PDB entry 6WWK | electron microscopy, 3.00 A resolution | chains E and N of the 6 polymer chains in the assembly

[Chain E]
Protein: Tubulin alpha-1B chain
Organism: Sus scrofa
UniProtKB: Q2XVP4 (TBA1B_PIG); residue numbers follow UniProt; this construct covers 1-451
Amino-acid sequence (451 residues; numbered 1 to 451; the number before each row is that of its first residue):
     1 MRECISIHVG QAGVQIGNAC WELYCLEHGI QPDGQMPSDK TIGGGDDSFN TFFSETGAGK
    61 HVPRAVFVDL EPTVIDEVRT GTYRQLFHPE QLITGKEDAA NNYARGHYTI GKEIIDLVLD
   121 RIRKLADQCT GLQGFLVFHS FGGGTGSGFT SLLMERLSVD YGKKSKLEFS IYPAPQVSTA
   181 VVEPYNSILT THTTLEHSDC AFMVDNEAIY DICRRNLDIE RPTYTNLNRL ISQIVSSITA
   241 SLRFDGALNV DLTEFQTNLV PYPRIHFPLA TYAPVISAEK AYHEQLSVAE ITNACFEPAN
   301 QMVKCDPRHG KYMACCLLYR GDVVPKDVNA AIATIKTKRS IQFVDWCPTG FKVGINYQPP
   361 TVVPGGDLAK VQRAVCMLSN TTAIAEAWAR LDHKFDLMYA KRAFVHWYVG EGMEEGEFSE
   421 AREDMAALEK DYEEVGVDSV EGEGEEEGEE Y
Unresolved in the structure: 442-451
Swiss-Prot annotation at these positions:
  - motif: Met1 to Cys4 (MREC motif)
  - active site: Glu254
  - binding site (GTP): Gly10, Gln11, Ala12, Gln15, Glu71, Ala99, Ser140, Gly143, Gly144, Thr145, Gly146, Thr179, Glu183, Asn206, Tyr224, Asn228, Leu252
  - binding site (Mg(2+)): Glu71
  - site: Tyr451 (Involved in polymerization)
  - modified residue: Lys40 (N6,N6,N6-trimethyllysine), Ser48 (Phosphoserine), Ser232 (Phosphoserine), Tyr282 (3'-nitrotyrosine), Arg339 (Omega-N-methylarginine), Ser439 (Phosphoserine), Glu443 (5-glutamyl polyglutamate), Glu445 (5-glutamyl polyglutamate), Tyr451 (3'-nitrotyrosine)
  - cross-link (Glycyl lysine isopeptide (Lys-Gly)): Lys326 (interchain with G-Cter in ubiquitin), Lys370 (interchain with G-Cter in ubiquitin)
Bound ions: Mg2+: Glu71 (together with GTP)
Ligand contacts:
  - GDP (guanosine-5'-diphosphate): Ala247, Leu248, Glu254
  - GTP (guanosine-5'-triphosphate): Val9, Gly10, Gln11, Ala12, Gln15, Glu71, Asp98, Ala99, Ala100, Asn101, Ser140, Phe141, Gly142, Gly143, Gly144, Thr145, Gly146, Ile171, Thr179, Glu183, Asn206, Tyr224, Asn228, Ile231

[Chain N]
Protein: Kinesin-like protein KIF14
Organism: Mus musculus
UniProtKB: L0N7N1 (KIF14_MOUSE); numbering as in UniProt (aligned over 391-755)
Amino-acid sequence (370 residues; numbered 386 to 755; the number before each row is that of its first residue):
   386 GPLGSNSQVT VAVRVRPFSK REKTEKASQV VFTNGEEITV EHPDMKQVYS FIYDVSFWSF
   446 DECHPGYASQ TTVYETLAAP LLDRAFEGYN TCLFAYGQTG SGKSYTMMGL NEEPGIIPRF
   506 CEDLFAQIAK KQTSEVSYHL EMSFFEVYNE KIHDLLVCKG ENGQRKQPLR AREHPVSGPY
   566 VEGLSMNVVS SYSDIQSWLE LGNKQRATAA TGMNDKSSRS HSVFTLVMTQ TKTEVVEGEE
   626 HDHRITSRIN LVDLAGSERC STAHSSGQRL KEGVSINKSL LTLGKVISAL SEQANGKRVF
   686 IPYRESTLTW LLKESLGGNS KTAMIATVSP AASNIEETLS TLRYATQARL IVNIAKVNED
   746 MNAKLIRELK
Unresolved in the structure: 386-390
Differences from the reference sequence: expression tag (386-390)
Swiss-Prot annotation at these positions:
  - binding site (ATP): Gly482 to Ser489
Ligand contacts: ADP (adenosine-5'-diphosphate): Arg399, Arg401, Pro402, Ser444, Gln483, Thr484, Gly485, Ser486, Gly487, Lys488, Ser489, Tyr490

[Interface between chain E and chain N]
Residue-residue contacts (27):
  Tyr108(E) - Cys645(N)
  Tyr108(E) - Ser646(N)
  Tyr108(E) - Ala648(N)
  Tyr108(E) - His649(N)
  Tyr108(E) - Ser650(N)  hydrogen bond (side chain-backbone)
  Tyr108(E) - Leu655(N)  hydrophobic
  Arg402(E) - Lys670(N)
  Val405(E) - Leu666(N)  hydrophobic
  His406(E) - Lys663(N)
  Val409(E) - Val659(N)
  Val409(E) - Asn662(N)
  Val409(E) - Lys663(N)
  Gly410(E) - Val659(N)
  Gly410(E) - Lys663(N)
  Gly412(E) - Cys645(N)
  Glu414(E) - Ser642(N)  hydrogen bond
  Glu414(E) - Arg644(N)  salt bridge
  Glu414(E) - Ser725(N)  hydrogen bond
  Glu415(E) - Leu666(N)
  Glu415(E) - Tyr729(N)
  Glu417(E) - Arg644(N)
  Ser419(E) - Arg728(N)
  Glu420(E) - Arg644(N)  salt bridge
  Glu423(E) - Tyr434(N)
  Glu423(E) - Arg728(N)  salt bridge
  Glu423(E) - Leu735(N)
  Ala427(E) - Gln432(N)
Other interface residues (no listed pair), chain E (17 interface residues in all): Lys112, Lys401, Met413
Other interface residues (no listed pair), chain N (20 interface residues in all): Ser651

[Overview]
17 residues of chain E face 20 of chain N across their interface, with 3 hydrogen bonds and 3 salt bridges.
Polar pairs include Glu414(E)-Arg644(N), Glu420(E)-Arg644(N) and Glu423(E)-Arg728(N). Chain E binds GDP and
GTP. Chain N binds ADP.
Chain E is Tubulin alpha-1B chain (Sus scrofa) and chain N is Kinesin-like protein KIF14 (Mus musculus); the
structure, KIF14[391-755] dimer two-heads-bound state - ADP-AlFx in complex with a microtubule, was determined
by electron microscopy together with 6WWE, 6WWF, 6WWG, 6WWH, 6WWI, 6WWJ and 13 further entries from the same
study.
